PDB entry 1W1O | X-ray diffraction, 1.70 A resolution | chain A

== Chain A ==
Protein: Cytokinin dehydrogenase 1
From: Zea mays
Notes: EC 1.5.99.12
UniProt: Q9T0N8 (CKX1_MAIZE); numbering as in UniProt (aligned over 1-534)
Amino-acid sequence (534 residues; each row starts with the number of its first residue):
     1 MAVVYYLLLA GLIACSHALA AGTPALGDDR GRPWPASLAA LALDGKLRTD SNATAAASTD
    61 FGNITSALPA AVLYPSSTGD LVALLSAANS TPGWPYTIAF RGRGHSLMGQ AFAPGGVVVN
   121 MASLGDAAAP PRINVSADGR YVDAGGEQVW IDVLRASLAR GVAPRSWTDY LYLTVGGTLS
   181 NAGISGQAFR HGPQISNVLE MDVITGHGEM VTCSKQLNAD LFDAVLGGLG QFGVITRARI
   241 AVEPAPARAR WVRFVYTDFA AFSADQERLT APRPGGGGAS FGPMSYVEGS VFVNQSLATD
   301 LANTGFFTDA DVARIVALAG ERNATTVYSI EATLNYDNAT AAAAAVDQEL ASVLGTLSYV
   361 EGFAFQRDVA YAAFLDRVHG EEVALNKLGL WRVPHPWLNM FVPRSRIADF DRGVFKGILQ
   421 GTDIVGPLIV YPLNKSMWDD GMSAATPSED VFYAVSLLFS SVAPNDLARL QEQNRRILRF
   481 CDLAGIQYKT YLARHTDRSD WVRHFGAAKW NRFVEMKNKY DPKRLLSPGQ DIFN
Not modelled in the structure: 1-39, 274-279, 337-343, 462-464
Covalently attached groups: N-acetylglucosamine (NAG) linked to N63, N89, N134, N294; flavin-adenine dinucleotide (FAD) linked to H105
Differences from the reference sequence: conflict G79 (Ala in Q9T0N8), F254 (Leu in Q9T0N8)
Residues lining bound ligands: FAD (flavin-adenine dinucleotide): F61, A99, F100, R101, G102, R103, G104, S106, Q110, A111, M121, G146, T168, D169, Y170, L173, T174, G176, G177, T178, S180, N181, G183, I184, L229, G230, G233, V234, I235, W391, W397, Y491, L492, S527, Q530
UniProt features mapped onto this chain:
  - binding site (FAD): F100, G102, R103, G104, S106, Q110, D169, T174, S180, I184, I235, Y491, S527, Q530
  - binding site (N(6)-dimethylallyladenine): D169, E381
  - binding site (trans-zeatin): D169, E381, S456
  - modified residue: H105 (Pros-8alpha-FAD histidine)
  - glycosylation (N-linked (GlcNAc...) asparagine): N52, N63, N89, N134, N294, N323, N338, N434
From the paper describing this entry:
  - post-translational modification sites: N63, N89, N134, N294
  - binding site for N-acetylglucosamine: N63, N89, N134, N294
  - binding site for flavin-adenine dinucleotide: G102, R103, G104, H105, S106, T174
  - catalytic residues: D169 (proposed by the authors, not directly observed)

== Overview ==
Covalently linked flavin-adenine dinucleotide: at H105. Covalently linked N-acetylglucosamine: at N63, N89,
N134 and N294. From UniProt: 14 FAD-binding residues, N(6)-dimethylallyladenine-binding residues D169 and E381
and 3 trans-zeatin-binding residues. The paper reports the catalytic residue D169; a binding site for
flavin-adenine dinucleotide at G102, R103 and G104 among others.
Chain A is Cytokinin dehydrogenase 1 (Zea mays); the structure, Native Cytokinin Dehydrogenase, was determined
by X-ray diffraction (same publication as 1W1Q, 1W1R and 1W1S).
